Entry 4A3F (X-ray diffraction, 3.50 A resolution); this record covers chains A and E of the 15 polymer chains in the assembly.

Chain A:
Protein: DNA-directed RNA polymerase II subunit RPB1
From: Saccharomyces cerevisiae
Notes: EC 2.7.7.6
UniProt: P04050 (RPB1_YEAST); residue numbers follow UniProt; this construct covers 1-1732
Sequence (1732 residues; row label = number of the first residue in the row):
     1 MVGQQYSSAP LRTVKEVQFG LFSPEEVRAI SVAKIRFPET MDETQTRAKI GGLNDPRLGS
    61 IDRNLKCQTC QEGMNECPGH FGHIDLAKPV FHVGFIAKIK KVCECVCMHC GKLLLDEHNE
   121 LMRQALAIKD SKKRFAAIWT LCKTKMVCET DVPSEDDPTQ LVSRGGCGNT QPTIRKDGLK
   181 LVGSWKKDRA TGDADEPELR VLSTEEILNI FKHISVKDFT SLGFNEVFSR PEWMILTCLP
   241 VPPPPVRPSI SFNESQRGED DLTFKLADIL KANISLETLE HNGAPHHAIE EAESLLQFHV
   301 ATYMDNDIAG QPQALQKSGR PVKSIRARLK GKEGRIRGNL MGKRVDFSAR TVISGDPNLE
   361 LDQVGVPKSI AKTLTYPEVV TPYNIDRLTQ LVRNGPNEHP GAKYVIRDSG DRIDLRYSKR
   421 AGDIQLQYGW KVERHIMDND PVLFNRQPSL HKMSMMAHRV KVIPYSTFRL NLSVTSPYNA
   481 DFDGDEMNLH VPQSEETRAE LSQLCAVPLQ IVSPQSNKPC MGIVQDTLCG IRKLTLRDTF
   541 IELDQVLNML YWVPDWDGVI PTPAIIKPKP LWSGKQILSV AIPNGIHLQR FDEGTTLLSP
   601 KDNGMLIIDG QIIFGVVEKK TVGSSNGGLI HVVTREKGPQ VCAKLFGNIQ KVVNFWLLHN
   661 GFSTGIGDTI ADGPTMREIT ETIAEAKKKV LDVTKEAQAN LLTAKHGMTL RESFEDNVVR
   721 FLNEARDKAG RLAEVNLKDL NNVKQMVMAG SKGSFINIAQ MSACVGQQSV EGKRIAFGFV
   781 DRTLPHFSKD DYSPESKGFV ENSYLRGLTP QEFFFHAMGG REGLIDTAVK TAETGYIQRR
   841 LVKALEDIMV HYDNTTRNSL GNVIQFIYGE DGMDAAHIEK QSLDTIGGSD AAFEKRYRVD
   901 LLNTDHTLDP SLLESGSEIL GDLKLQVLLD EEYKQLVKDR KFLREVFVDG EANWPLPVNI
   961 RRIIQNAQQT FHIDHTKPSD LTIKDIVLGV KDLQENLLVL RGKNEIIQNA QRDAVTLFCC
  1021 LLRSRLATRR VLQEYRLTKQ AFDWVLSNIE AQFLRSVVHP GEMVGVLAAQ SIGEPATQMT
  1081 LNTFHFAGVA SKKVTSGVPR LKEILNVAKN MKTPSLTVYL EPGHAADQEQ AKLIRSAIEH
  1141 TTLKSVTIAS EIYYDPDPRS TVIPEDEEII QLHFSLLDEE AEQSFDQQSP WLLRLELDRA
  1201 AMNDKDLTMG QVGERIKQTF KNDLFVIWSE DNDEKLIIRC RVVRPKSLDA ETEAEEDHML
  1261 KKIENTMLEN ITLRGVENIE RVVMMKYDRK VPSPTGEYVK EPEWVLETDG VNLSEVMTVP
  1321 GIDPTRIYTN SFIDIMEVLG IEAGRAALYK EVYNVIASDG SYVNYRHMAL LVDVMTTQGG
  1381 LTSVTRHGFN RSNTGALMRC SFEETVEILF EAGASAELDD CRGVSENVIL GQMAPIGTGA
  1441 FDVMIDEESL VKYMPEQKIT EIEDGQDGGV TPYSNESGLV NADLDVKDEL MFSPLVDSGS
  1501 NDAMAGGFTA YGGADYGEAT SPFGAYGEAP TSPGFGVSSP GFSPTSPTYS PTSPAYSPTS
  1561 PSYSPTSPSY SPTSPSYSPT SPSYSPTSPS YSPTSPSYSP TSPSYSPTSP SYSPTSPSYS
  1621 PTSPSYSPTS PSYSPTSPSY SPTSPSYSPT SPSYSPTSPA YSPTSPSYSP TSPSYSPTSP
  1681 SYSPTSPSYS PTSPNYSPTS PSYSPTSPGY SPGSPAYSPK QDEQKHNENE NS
Unresolved in the structure: 1-2, 1084-1091, 1177-1186, 1244-1253, 1456-1732
Ion coordination: Zn2+ site 1: Cys-67, Cys-70, Cys-77, His-80; Zn2+ site 2: Cys-107, Cys-110, Cys-148, Cys-167; Mg2+: Asp-481, Asp-483, Asp-485 (shared with 1 residue of chain P)
Ligand contacts: AMP-CPP (APC; diphosphomethylphosphonic acid adenosyl ester): Arg-446, Pro-448, Asn-479, Asp-481, Asp-483, Gln-1078, Leu-1081, Asn-1082
Swiss-Prot annotation at these positions:
  - region: Pro-248 to Asp-260 (Lid loop), Asn-306 to Lys-323 (Rudder loop), Pro-810 to Glu-822 (Bridging helix)
  - binding site (Zn(2+)): Cys-67, Cys-70, Cys-77, His-80, Cys-107, Cys-110, Cys-148, Cys-167
  - binding site (Mg(2+)): Asp-481, Asp-483, Asp-485
  - modified residue: Thr-1471 (Phosphothreonine)
  - cross-link (Glycyl lysine isopeptide (Lys-Gly)): Lys-695 (interchain with G-Cter in ubiquitin), Lys-1246 (interchain with G-Cter in ubiquitin), Lys-1350 (interchain with G-Cter in ubiquitin)
From the paper describing this entry:
  - conformationally variable residues (loop rearrangement, order/disorder transition): Gln-1078 to Thr-1083, Phe-1084 to Lys-1092
  - binding site for AMP-CPP: Arg-446, Asn-479, Gln-1078, Leu-1081
  - specificity-determining residues: Asn-479, Gln-1078
  - mutagenesis - Q1078N, Q1078S: abolished growth (citing earlier work)

Chain E:
Protein: DNA-directed RNA polymerases I, II, and III subunit rpabc 1
From: Saccharomyces cerevisiae
UniProt: P20434 (RPAB1_YEAST); residues 1-215 here = UniProt positions 1-215
Sequence (215 residues; each row starts with the number of its first residue):
     1 MDQENERNIS RLWRAFRTVK EMVKDRGYFI TQEEVELPLE DFKAKYCDSM GRPQRKMMSF
    61 QANPTEESIS KFPDMGSLWV EFCDEPSVGV KTMKTFVIHI QEKNFQTGIF VYQNNITPSA
   121 MKLVPSIPPA TIETFNEAAL VVNITHHELV PKHIRLSSDE KRELLKRYRL KESQLPRIQR
   181 ADPVALYLGL KRGEVVKIIR KSETSGRYAS YRICM
Unresolved in the structure: 1

Chain A / chain E interface:
Residue-residue contacts (94; chain A residue first):
  Arg-857(A) / Tyr-168(E)  hydrogen bond (side chain-backbone)
  Arg-857(A) / Leu-170(E)
  Arg-857(A) / Gln-174(E)  hydrogen bond
  Leu-860(A) / Gln-174(E)  hydrogen bond (backbone-side chain)
  Gly-861(A) / Gln-174(E)  hydrogen bond (backbone-side chain)
  Asn-862(A) / Ser-173(E)  hydrogen bond
  Asn-862(A) / Gln-174(E)
  Val-863(A) / Leu-170(E)  hydrophobic
  Val-863(A) / Gln-174(E)  hydrogen bond (backbone-backbone)
  Val-863(A) / Pro-176(E)
  Gln-865(A) / Tyr-208(E)
  Phe-866(A) / Tyr-168(E)
  Phe-866(A) / Tyr-208(E)  hydrogen bond (backbone-side chain)
  Phe-866(A) / Tyr-211(E)  hydrophobic
  Gly-869(A) / Thr-204(E)  hydrogen bond (backbone-side chain)
  Glu-870(A) / Arg-200(E)  salt bridge
  Glu-870(A) / Ser-202(E)  hydrogen bond
  Glu-870(A) / Thr-204(E)
  Glu-870(A) / Ser-205(E)  hydrogen bond (backbone-side chain)
  Glu-870(A) / Tyr-208(E)
  Asp-871(A) / Thr-204(E)  hydrogen bond
  Asp-871(A) / Ser-205(E)
  Phe-942(A) / Lys-201(E)
  Phe-942(A) / Gly-206(E)
  Phe-942(A) / Arg-207(E)
  Glu-945(A) / Lys-201(E)  salt bridge
  Val-946(A) / Lys-201(E)
  Val-946(A) / Ser-202(E)
  Val-946(A) / Gly-206(E)
  Phe-947(A) / Glu-203(E)
  Trp-954(A) / Glu-203(E)
  Leu-956(A) / Thr-204(E)
  Asn-1004(A) / Arg-167(E)
  Ile-1006(A) / Glu-163(E)
  Ile-1006(A) / Leu-164(E)  hydrophobic
  Ile-1006(A) / Arg-167(E)
  Ile-1006(A) / Tyr-168(E)  hydrophobic
  Ile-1006(A) / Tyr-211(E)
  Ile-1007(A) / Arg-167(E)
  Ile-1007(A) / Tyr-168(E)
  Ala-1010(A) / Tyr-168(E)
  Asp-1013(A) / Ser-205(E)
  Asp-1013(A) / Arg-207(E)
  Ala-1014(A) / Ser-205(E)
  Thr-1016(A) / Ser-205(E)
  Leu-1017(A) / Glu-203(E)
  Leu-1017(A) / Thr-204(E)
  Leu-1017(A) / Ser-205(E)  hydrogen bond (backbone-backbone)
  Leu-1017(A) / Gly-206(E)
  Met-1317(A) / Val-142(E)
  Thr-1318(A) / Arg-11(E)  hydrogen bond
  Thr-1318(A) / Arg-14(E)  hydrogen bond (backbone-side chain)
  Thr-1318(A) / Ala-138(E)
  Thr-1318(A) / Val-141(E)
  Thr-1318(A) / Val-142(E)
  Pro-1324(A) / Val-142(E)  hydrophobic
  Pro-1324(A) / His-147(E)
  Thr-1325(A) / His-146(E)  hydrogen bond (side chain-backbone)
  Thr-1325(A) / His-147(E)  hydrogen bond (backbone-side chain)
  Thr-1325(A) / Glu-148(E)  hydrogen bond (backbone-backbone)
  Arg-1326(A) / Glu-148(E)  salt bridge
  Ile-1327(A) / His-147(E)  hydrogen bond (backbone-side chain)
  Tyr-1328(A) / Leu-149(E)  hydrophobic
  Met-1336(A) / Gln-179(E)
  Glu-1337(A) / Pro-183(E)
  Val-1338(A) / Ile-144(E)
  Val-1338(A) / Pro-183(E)
  Leu-1339(A) / Ile-144(E)  hydrophobic
  Leu-1339(A) / His-147(E)
  Leu-1339(A) / Val-150(E)
  Leu-1339(A) / Val-184(E)
  Gly-1340(A) / Asp-182(E)
  Gly-1340(A) / Pro-183(E)
  Ile-1341(A) / Asp-182(E)  hydrogen bond (backbone-side chain)
  Ile-1341(A) / Arg-212(E)
  Glu-1342(A) / Pro-151(E)
  Glu-1342(A) / His-153(E)
  Glu-1342(A) / Ile-198(E)
  Glu-1342(A) / Arg-200(E)  salt bridge
  Glu-1342(A) / Arg-212(E)  salt bridge
  Ala-1343(A) / Leu-149(E)
  Arg-1345(A) / Arg-200(E)
  Ala-1346(A) / Leu-149(E)  hydrophobic
  Tyr-1349(A) / Glu-203(E)
  Tyr-1365(A) / Glu-203(E)
  Tyr-1365(A) / Thr-204(E)
  Arg-1366(A) / Thr-204(E)
  Thr-1376(A) / Arg-212(E)  hydrogen bond (backbone-side chain)
  Thr-1377(A) / Pro-176(E)
  Thr-1377(A) / Arg-177(E)  hydrogen bond (backbone-backbone)
  Thr-1377(A) / Arg-212(E)
  Gln-1378(A) / Arg-177(E)
  Gly-1379(A) / Arg-177(E)
  Gly-1379(A) / Gln-179(E)  hydrogen bond (backbone-side chain)
Also at the interface, not in a pair above, chain A (56 interface residues in all): Asp-853, Ile-867, Lys-1003, Val-1015, Val-1319, Ile-1335, Asp-1373, Gly-1380
Also at the interface, not in a pair above, chain E (42 interface residues in all): Arg-169, Leu-175, Ala-209, Ser-210

In short:
Chain A and chain E form an interface of 56 and 42 residues respectively; the contacts include 22 hydrogen
bonds and 5 salt bridges. Polar pairs include Glu-870(A)/Arg-200(E), Glu-945(A)/Lys-201(E) and
Arg-1326(A)/Glu-148(E). From the paper: a binding site for AMP-CPP at Arg-446(A), Asn-479(A) and Gln-1078(A)
among others; Q1078N and Q1078S of chain A abolish growth.
Chain A is DNA-directed RNA polymerase II subunit RPB1 and chain E is DNA-directed RNA polymerases I, II, and
III subunit rpabc 1, both from Saccharomyces cerevisiae; the structure, RNA Polymerase II initial transcribing
complex with a 6nt DNA-RNA hybrid and soaked with AMPCPP, was determined by X-ray diffraction together with
4A3B, 4A3C, 4A3D, 4A3E, 4A3G, 4A3I and 4 further entries from the same study.
